PDB entry 5JJK | X-ray diffraction, 3.15 A resolution | chains E and F of the 7 polymer chains in the assembly

Chain E (and F):
Protein: Transcription termination factor Rho
Organism: Escherichia coli O157:H7
Notes: EC 3.6.4.-; engineered mutation(s): N-terminal MGH insertion; chain F of this document is another copy of the same molecule, construct and numbering; everything in this record applies to it too
UniProt: P0AG32 (RHO_ECO57); numbering as in UniProt (aligned over 2-417)
Amino-acid sequence (420 residues; each row starts with the number of its first residue; numbers below 1 keep their minus sign (Mse-2 is residue -2)):
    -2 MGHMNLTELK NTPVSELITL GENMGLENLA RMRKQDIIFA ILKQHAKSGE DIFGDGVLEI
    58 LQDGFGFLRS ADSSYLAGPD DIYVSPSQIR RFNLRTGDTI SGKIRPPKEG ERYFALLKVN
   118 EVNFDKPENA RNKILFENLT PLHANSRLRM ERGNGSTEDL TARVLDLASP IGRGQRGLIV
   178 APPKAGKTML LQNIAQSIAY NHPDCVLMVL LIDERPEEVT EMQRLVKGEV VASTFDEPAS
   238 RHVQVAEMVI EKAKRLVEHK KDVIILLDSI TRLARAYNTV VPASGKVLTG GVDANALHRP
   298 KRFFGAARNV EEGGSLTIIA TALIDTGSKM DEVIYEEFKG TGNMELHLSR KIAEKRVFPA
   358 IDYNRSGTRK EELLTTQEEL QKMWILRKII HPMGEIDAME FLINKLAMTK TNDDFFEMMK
Disordered / not traced: -2 to 48, 102-110, 148-150, 417 (chain F: -2 to 0, 22-29, 47-48, 106-110, 281-289, 417)
Construct notes: initiating methionine (-2); expression tag (-1 to 1)
Modified positions: Mse-2, Mse1, Mse21, Mse29 (selenomethionine); Mse147, Mse186, Mse205, Mse219, Mse245, Mse327, Mse341, Mse380, Mse390, Mse396, Mse405, Mse415, Mse416 (selenomethionine; parent Met)
Bound ions: Mg2+: Thr185 (together with ADP)
Small-molecule neighbours:
  - ADP / beryllium trifluoride, molecule 1: Thr158, Pro179, Pro180, Lys181, Ala182, Gly183, Lys184, Thr185, Mse186, Arg212, Glu215, Arg269, Leu320, Phe355
  - ADP / beryllium trifluoride, molecule 2: Lys336, Gly337, Thr365, Arg366, Lys367
Curated features (UniProtKB/Swiss-Prot):
  - region: Gly61 to Arg66 (RNA-binding 1), Asp78 to Tyr80 (RNA-binding 1), Glu108 to Tyr110 (RNA-binding 1), Val284 to Gly288 (RNA-binding 2)
  - binding site (ATP): Gly169 to Gly174, Lys181 to Mse186, Arg212
  - site: Lys326 (RNA-binding 2)
What the authors report for this chain:
  - specificity-determining residues: Lys326 (proposed by the authors, not directly observed)

How chain E and chain F interact:
Residue-residue contacts (35):
  Lys181(E) - Glu342(F)  salt bridge
  Lys181(E) - Gly364(F)
  Lys181(E) - Arg366(F)
  Arg212(E) - Arg173(F)
  Arg212(E) - Gly337(F)  hydrogen bond (side chain-backbone)
  Arg212(E) - Thr338(F)
  Arg212(E) - Gly339(F)
  Arg212(E) - Arg366(F)
  Pro213(E) - Pro138(F)  hydrophobic
  Pro213(E) - Arg305(F)
  Glu214(E) - Leu139(F)
  Glu214(E) - His140(F)  hydrogen bond (backbone-side chain)
  Glu214(E) - Arg173(F)  salt bridge
  Glu214(E) - Asn340(F)
  Thr217(E) - Pro138(F)  hydrogen bond (side chain-backbone)
  Thr217(E) - Leu139(F)
  Glu218(E) - His140(F)  salt bridge
  Glu218(E) - Lys367(F)  salt bridge
  Arg221(E) - Glu308(F)  salt bridge
  Phe232(E) - Arg173(F)
  Phe232(E) - Gly302(F)
  Phe232(E) - Thr338(F)
  Asp233(E) - His295(F)
  Asp233(E) - Lys298(F)
  Asp233(E) - Arg299(F)
  Pro235(E) - His295(F)
  Ala236(E) - Asn292(F)
  Arg272(E) - Glu333(F)  salt bridge
  Thr276(E) - Ala291(F)
  Thr276(E) - Asn292(F)
  Thr323(E) - Lys336(F)
  Ser325(E) - Glu333(F)  hydrogen bond
  Ser325(E) - Lys336(F)
  Glu351(E) - His388(F)  salt bridge
  Arg353(E) - Trp381(F)
Other interface residues (no listed pair), chain E (19 interface residues in all): Glu215, Glu234
Other interface residues (no listed pair), chain F (26 interface residues in all): Glu334, Thr365

Summary:
The interface between chain E and chain F involves 19 residues on one side and 26 on the other; the contacts
include 4 hydrogen bonds and 7 salt bridges. Polar contacts include Lys181(E)-Glu342(F), Glu214(E)-Arg173(F)
and Glu218(E)-His140(F). Bound to chain E: ADP / beryllium trifluoride. From the paper: the specificity
determinant Lys326(E).
Chain E and chain F are both Transcription termination factor Rho (Escherichia coli O157:H7); the structure,
Rho transcription termination factor bound to rA7 and 6 ADP-BeF3 molecules, was determined by X-ray
diffraction, deposited together with 5JJI and 5JJL.
